6J9C - chains A and B of the 3 polymer chains in the assembly; structure by X-ray diffraction, 3.10 A resolution.

# Chain A
Name: B3 domain-containing transcription factor LEC2
Organism: Arabidopsis thaliana
UniProtKB: Q1PFR7 (LEC2_ARATH); residues 160-273 here = UniProt positions 160-273
Sequence (123 residues; each row starts with the number of its first residue):
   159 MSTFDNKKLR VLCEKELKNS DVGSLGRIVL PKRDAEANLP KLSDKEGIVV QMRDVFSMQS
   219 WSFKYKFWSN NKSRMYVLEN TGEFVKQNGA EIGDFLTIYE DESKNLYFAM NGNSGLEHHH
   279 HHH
Disordered / not traced: 159-162, 274-281
Construct notes: expression tag (159, 274-281)
Swiss-Prot annotation at these positions:
  - DNA-binding region: Cys-171 to Ser-272 (TF-B3)

# Chain B
Molecule: 15-nt DNA strand
Notes: fragment: flc cme dna
Sequence (15 nucleotides; row label = number of the first residue in the row):
     1 GATTCTGCAT GGATT

# Interface between chain A and chain B
Residue-residue contacts (11; chain A residue first):
  Arg-185(A) / DG7(B)  hydrogen bond to the base
  Lys-203(A) / DC8(B)  salt bridge to the phosphate
  Lys-224(A) / DG7(B)  salt bridge to the phosphate
  Trp-226(A) / DG7(B)  base contact
  Trp-226(A) / DC8(B)  phosphate contact
  Ser-227(A) / DC8(B)  hydrogen bond to the phosphate
  Ser-227(A) / DA9(B)  phosphate contact
  Asn-228(A) / DA9(B)  hydrogen bond to the base
  Asn-228(A) / DT10(B)  hydrogen bond to the base
  Met-233(A) / DA9(B)  base contact
  Glu-237(A) / DG7(B)  phosphate contact
Also at the interface, not in a pair above, chain A (9 interface residues in all): Phe-225
Also at the interface, not in a pair above, chain B (5 interface residues in all): DT6

# In short
The interface between chain A and chain B involves 9 residues on one side and 5 on the other, with 4 hydrogen
bonds and 2 salt bridges. Polar contacts include Arg-185(A)/DG7(B), Asn-228(A)/DA9(B) and Asn-228(A)/DT10(B).
UniProt lists a DNA-binding region on chain A.
Chain A is B3 domain-containing transcription factor LEC2 (Arabidopsis thaliana) and chain B is a 15-nt DNA
strand; the structure, Crystal structure of Arabidopsis thaliana transcription factor LEC2-DNA complex, was
determined by X-ray diffraction, deposited together with 6J9A and 6J9B.
